PDB entry 7UMS | electron microscopy, 3.50 A resolution | chains g and k of the 46 polymer chains in the assembly

[Chain g (and k)]
Name: Outer capsid glycoprotein VP7
Notes: chain k of this document is another copy of the same molecule, construct and numbering; everything in this record applies to it too
UniProtKB: B1NP55 (B1NP55_9REOV); residues 1-326 here = UniProt positions 1-326
Sequence (326 residues; each row starts with the number of its first residue):
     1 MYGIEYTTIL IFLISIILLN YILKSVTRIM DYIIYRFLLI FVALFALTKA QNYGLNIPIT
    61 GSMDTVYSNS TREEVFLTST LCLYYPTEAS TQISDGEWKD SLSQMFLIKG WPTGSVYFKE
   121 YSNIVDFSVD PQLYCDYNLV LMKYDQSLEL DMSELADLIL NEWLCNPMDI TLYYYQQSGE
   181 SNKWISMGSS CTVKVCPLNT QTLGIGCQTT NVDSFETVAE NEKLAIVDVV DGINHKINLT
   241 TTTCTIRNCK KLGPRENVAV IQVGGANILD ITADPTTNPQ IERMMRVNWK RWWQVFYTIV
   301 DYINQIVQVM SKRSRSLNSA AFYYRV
Disordered / not traced: 1-50
Construct notes: conflict I108 (Thr in B1NP55), S147 (Asn in B1NP55)
Disulfide bonds: C82-C135, C165-C249, C191-C244, C196-C207
Covalently attached groups: N-acetylglucosamine (NAG) linked to N69, N238
Bound ions: Ca2+ site 1: D95 (shared with 3 residues of chain i); Ca2+ site 2: D151, E154, E222, L224; Ca2+ site 3: Q177, D228, V229, D231 (shared with 1 residue of chain h); Ca2+ site 4: G206, S214, E216 (shared with 1 residue of chain h); Ca2+ site 5: D270, T272, D274, T277; Ca2+ site 6: D301 (shared with 3 residues of chain i)
From the paper describing this entry:
  - post-translational modification sites: N69, N238

[How chain g and chain k interact]
Residue-residue contacts (71; chain g residue first):
  Q51(g) - R315(k)
  Q51(g) - Y323(k)
  N52(g) - N52(k)  hydrogen bond (side chain-backbone)
  N52(g) - L55(k)  hydrogen bond (side chain-backbone)
  N52(g) - I57(k)
  N52(g) - S319(k)
  N52(g) - Y323(k)
  Y53(g) - I59(k)
  Y53(g) - S314(k)  hydrogen bond
  Y53(g) - S319(k)
  G54(g) - I57(k)  hydrogen bond (backbone-backbone)
  G54(g) - I59(k)
  L55(g) - Q51(k)  hydrogen bond (backbone-backbone)
  L55(g) - N52(k)  hydrogen bond (backbone-backbone)
  L55(g) - Y53(k)  hydrophobic
  L55(g) - S319(k)
  N56(g) - Q51(k)
  I57(g) - N52(k)  hydrogen bond (backbone-side chain)
  I57(g) - I57(k)  hydrophobic
  I57(g) - P58(k)
  P58(g) - N52(k)
  I59(g) - N52(k)
  I59(g) - L55(k)  hydrophobic
  I59(g) - I57(k)  hydrophobic
  V75(g) - K250(k)
  V75(g) - L252(k)  hydrophobic
  V75(g) - Y324(k)  hydrogen bond (backbone-side chain)
  F76(g) - K250(k)
  F76(g) - Y324(k)
  T80(g) - N166(k)
  D100(g) - L172(k)
  S103(g) - Y173(k)  hydrogen bond
  T113(g) - Y173(k)  hydrogen bond (backbone-side chain)
  G114(g) - Y173(k)
  V116(g) - Y173(k)  hydrogen bond (backbone-side chain)
  Y117(g) - P167(k)  hydrogen bond (side chain-backbone)
  Y117(g) - D169(k)
  Y117(g) - Y173(k)  hydrophobic
  Y117(g) - Y175(k)  hydrogen bond
  Y134(g) - P167(k)
  L252(g) - R325(k)
  R313(g) - G54(k)
  R313(g) - F322(k)  hydrogen bond (side chain-backbone)
  R313(g) - Y323(k)
  S314(g) - F322(k)
  R315(g) - L164(k)
  R315(g) - N166(k)  hydrogen bond
  R315(g) - Y323(k)
  R315(g) - Y324(k)
  R315(g) - R325(k)
  S316(g) - R325(k)  hydrogen bond (side chain-backbone)
  L317(g) - E162(k)
  L317(g) - W163(k)
  L317(g) - L164(k)  hydrophobic
  L317(g) - L252(k)  hydrophobic
  L317(g) - R315(k)
  L317(g) - Y324(k)
  L317(g) - R325(k)
  L317(g) - V326(k)  hydrophobic
  N318(g) - Y134(k)  hydrogen bond
  N318(g) - V326(k)
  A320(g) - Y134(k)
  Y323(g) - R325(k)
  Y323(g) - V326(k)
  Y324(g) - Y134(k)  hydrophobic
  R325(g) - S316(k)  hydrogen bond (side chain-backbone)
  R325(g) - V326(k)  hydrogen bond (side chain-backbone)
  V326(g) - T80(k)
  V326(g) - Y134(k)
  V326(g) - C135(k)  hydrophobic
  V326(g) - D136(k)
Other interface residues (no listed pair), chain g (35 interface residues in all): E73, C82, K99, F118
Other interface residues (no listed pair), chain k (38 interface residues in all): N56, C165, M168, R313, L317, A320

[Summary]
35 residues of chain g and 38 residues of chain k are in contact, with 19 hydrogen bonds. Polar pairs include
N52(g)-N52(k), N52(g)-L55(k) and Y53(g)-S314(k). Covalently linked N-acetylglucosamine: at N69(g) and N238(g).
The Ca2+ site 2 is built by D151(g), E154(g), E222(g) and L224(g). From the paper: modification sites N69(g)
and N238(g).
Both chains are Outer capsid glycoprotein VP7. Entry 7UMS (Structure of the VP5*/VP8* assembly from the human
rotavirus strain CDC-9 in complex with antibody 41 ...) was determined by electron microscopy, deposited
together with 7UMT.
